6MY0 - chain A; structure by X-ray diffraction, 2.20 A resolution.

== Chain A ==
Molecule: TP53-binding protein 1
From: Homo sapiens
Reference sequence: Q12888 (TP53B_HUMAN); residue numbers follow UniProt; this construct covers 1484-1603
Amino-acid sequence (123 residues; row label = number of the first residue in the row):
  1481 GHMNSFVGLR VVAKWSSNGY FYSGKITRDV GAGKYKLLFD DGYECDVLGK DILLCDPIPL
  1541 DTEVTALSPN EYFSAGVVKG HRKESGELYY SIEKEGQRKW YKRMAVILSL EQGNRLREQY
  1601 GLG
Disordered / not traced: 1481
Sequence notes: expression tag (1481-1483); engineered mutation Pro1549 (Glu in Q12888), Asn1550 (Asp in Q12888)
Swiss-Prot annotation at these positions:
  - region: Trp1495 to Tyr1523 (Interaction with dimethylated histone H4)
  - cross-link: Lys1563 (Glycyl lysine isopeptide (Lys-Gly) (interchain with G-Cter in SUMO1))
  - mutagenesis: Trp1495 (W1495A/H: Loss of interaction with histone H4 that has been dimethylated at 'Lys-20' (H4K20me2). Abolishes recruitment to double strand breaks ...), Tyr1500 (Y1500A: Reduces affinity for histone H4 that has been dimethylated at 'Lys-20'), Tyr1502 (Y1502A: Reduces affinity for histone H4 that has been dimethylated at 'Lys-20'; Y1502L/Q: Abolishes recruitment to double strand breaks), Asp1521 (D1521A: Loss of interaction with histone H4 that has been dimethylated at 'Lys-20' (H4K20me2). Abolishes recruitment to double strand breaks ...), Tyr1523 (Y1523A: Increases affinity for histone H4 that has been dimethylated at 'Lys-20'. No effect on recruitment to double strand breaks ...), Lys1563 (K1563R: Does not affect monoubiquitination by MSL2)

== Overview ==
From UniProt: 6 mutagenesis sites.
Chain A is TP53-binding protein 1 (Homo sapiens); the structure, Structure of 53BP1 Tandem Tudor domains with
E1549P and D1550N mutations, was determined by X-ray diffraction together with 8U4U, 6MXX and 6MXZ from the
same study.
